1KF4 - chain A; structure by X-ray diffraction, 1.10 A resolution.

Chain A:
Molecule: pancreatic ribonuclease
From: Bos taurus
Notes: EC 3.1.27.5
UniProtKB: P61823 (RNAS1_BOVIN); residues 1-124 here correspond to UniProt positions 27-150 (UniProt number = residue number + 26)
Sequence (124 residues; row label = number of the first residue in the row):
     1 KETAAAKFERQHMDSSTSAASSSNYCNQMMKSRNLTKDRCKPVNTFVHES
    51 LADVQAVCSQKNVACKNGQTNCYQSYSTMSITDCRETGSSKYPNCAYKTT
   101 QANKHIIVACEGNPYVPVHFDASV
Cystine bridges: Cys26-Cys84, Cys40-Cys95, Cys58-Cys110, Cys65-Cys72
UniProt features mapped onto this chain:
  - active site: His12 (Proton acceptor), His119 (Proton donor)
  - binding site (substrate): Lys7, Arg10, Lys41 to Thr45, Lys66, Arg85
  - glycosylation: Lys1 (N-linked (Glc) (glycation) lysine), Lys7 (N-linked (Glc) (glycation) lysine), Asn34 (N-linked (GlcNAc...) asparagine), Lys37 (N-linked (Glc) (glycation) lysine), Lys41 (N-linked (Glc) (glycation) lysine)

Summary:
Curated annotation (UniProt) lists active-site residues His12 and His119 and 9 substrate-binding residues.
Chain A is pancreatic ribonuclease (Bos taurus); the structure, Atomic Resolution Structure of RNase A at pH
6.3, was determined by X-ray diffraction, deposited together with 1KF2, 1KF3, 1KF5, 1KF7 and 1KF8.
